4HHH - chains C and T of the 8 polymer chains in the assembly; structure by X-ray diffraction, 2.20 A resolution.

[Chain C]
Molecule: Ribulose bisphosphate carboxylase large chain
Organism: Pisum sativum
Notes: EC 4.1.1.39
UniProt: P04717 (RBL_PEA); numbering as in UniProt (aligned over 1-475)
Chain sequence (475 residues; numbered 1 to 475; the number before each row is that of its first residue):
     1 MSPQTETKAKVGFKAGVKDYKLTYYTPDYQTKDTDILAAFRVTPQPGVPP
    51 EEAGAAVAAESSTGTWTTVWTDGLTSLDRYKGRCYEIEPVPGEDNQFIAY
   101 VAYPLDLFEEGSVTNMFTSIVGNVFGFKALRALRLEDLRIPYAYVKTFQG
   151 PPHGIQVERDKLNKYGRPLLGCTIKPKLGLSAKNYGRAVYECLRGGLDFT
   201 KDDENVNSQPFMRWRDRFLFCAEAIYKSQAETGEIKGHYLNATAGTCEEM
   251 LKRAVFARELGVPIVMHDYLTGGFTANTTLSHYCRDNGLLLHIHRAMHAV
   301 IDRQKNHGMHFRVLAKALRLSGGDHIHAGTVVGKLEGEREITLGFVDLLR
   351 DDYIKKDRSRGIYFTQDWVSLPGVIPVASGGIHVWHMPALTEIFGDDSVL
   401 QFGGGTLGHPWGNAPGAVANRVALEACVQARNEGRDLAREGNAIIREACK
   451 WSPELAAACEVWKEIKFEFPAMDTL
Unresolved in the structure: 1-11, 470-475
Residues lining bound ligands:
  - ribulose-1,5-diphosphate (RUB), molecule 1: E60, T65, W66, N123
  - ribulose-1,5-diphosphate (RUB), molecule 2: T173, K175, K177, K201, D203, E204, H294, R295, H298, H327, K334, L335, S379, G380, G381, F402, G403, G404
Curated features (UniProtKB/Swiss-Prot):
  - active site (Proton acceptor): K175, H294
  - binding site (D-ribulose 1,5-bisphosphate): K175, K177, E204, R295, H327, K334, S379, G381, G403, G404
  - binding site (Mg(2+)): K201, D203, E204
  - site: K334 (Transition state stabilizer)
  - modified residue: P3 (N-acetylproline), K14 (N6,N6,N6-trimethyllysine), K201 (N6-carboxylysine)
Reported in the primary citation:
  - binding site for ribulose-1,5-diphosphate: K201, E204, H327, K334

[Chain T]
Molecule: Ribulose bisphosphate carboxylase small chain
Organism: Pisum sativum
Chain sequence (123 residues; each row starts with the number of its first residue):
     1 MQVWPPIGKKKFETLSYLPPLTRDQLLKEVEYLLRKGWVPCLEFELKKGF
    51 VYREHNKSPGYYDGRYWTMWKLPMFGTTDPAQVLKELDEVKKEYPRAFVR
   101 VIGFNNVRQVQCISFIAHTPESY

[Interface between chain C and chain T]
Residue-residue contacts - 38 pairs, chain C then chain T:
  G179(C) with Q109(T), hydrogen bond (backbone-side chain)
  L180(C) with Q109(T)
  S181(C) with Q109(T), hydrogen bond (backbone-side chain)
  K183(C) with Y66(T), hydrogen bond (backbone-side chain); Q111(T)
  N184(C) with F104(T); Q109(T)
  G186(C) with Y66(T)
  R187(C) with E43(T), salt bridge; Y66(T), hydrogen bond (backbone-side chain); M69(T); I102(T); F104(T); Q111(T), hydrogen bond
  Y190(C) with W67(T); T68(T), hydrogen bond
  E191(C) with T68(T); M69(T), hydrogen bond (side chain-backbone)
  R194(C) with T68(T)
  L219(C) with G60(T); Y61(T), hydrophobic; R65(T)
  F220(C) with R65(T); Y66(T)
  E223(C) with Y61(T); Y62(T); D63(T); G64(T); R65(T), salt bridge; Y66(T), hydrogen bond (side chain-backbone)
  Y226(C) with H55(T)
  K227(C) with E45(T), salt bridge; Y66(T)
  E259(C) with N56(T)
  L260(C) with N56(T)
  P410(C) with L72(T)
  W411(C) with L72(T)
  G412(C) with L72(T)
Interface residues without a listed pair, chain C (25 interface residues in all): A182, R215, A222, A224, E231
Interface residues without a listed pair, chain T (21 interface residues in all): P59, K71

[Summary]
25 residues of chain C and 21 residues of chain T are in contact; the contacts include 8 hydrogen bonds and 3
salt bridges. Polar contacts include R187(C)-E43(T), E223(C)-R65(T) and K227(C)-E45(T). Chain C binds
ribulose-1,5-diphosphate. The paper reports a binding site for ribulose-1,5-diphosphate at K201(C), E204(C)
and H327(C) among others.
Here chain C is Ribulose bisphosphate carboxylase large chain and chain T is Ribulose bisphosphate carboxylase
small chain, both from Pisum sativum. Entry 4HHH (Structure of Pisum sativum Rubisco) was determined by X-ray
diffraction.
